Entry 6UZE (electron microscopy, 3.40 A resolution); this record covers chains B and H of the 9 polymer chains in the assembly.

Chain B:
Protein: Protective antigen
Source organism: Bacillus anthracis
UniProtKB: P13423 (PAG_BACAN); residues 1-735 here correspond to UniProt positions 30-764 (UniProt number = residue number + 29)
Amino-acid sequence (735 residues; row label = number of the first residue in the row):
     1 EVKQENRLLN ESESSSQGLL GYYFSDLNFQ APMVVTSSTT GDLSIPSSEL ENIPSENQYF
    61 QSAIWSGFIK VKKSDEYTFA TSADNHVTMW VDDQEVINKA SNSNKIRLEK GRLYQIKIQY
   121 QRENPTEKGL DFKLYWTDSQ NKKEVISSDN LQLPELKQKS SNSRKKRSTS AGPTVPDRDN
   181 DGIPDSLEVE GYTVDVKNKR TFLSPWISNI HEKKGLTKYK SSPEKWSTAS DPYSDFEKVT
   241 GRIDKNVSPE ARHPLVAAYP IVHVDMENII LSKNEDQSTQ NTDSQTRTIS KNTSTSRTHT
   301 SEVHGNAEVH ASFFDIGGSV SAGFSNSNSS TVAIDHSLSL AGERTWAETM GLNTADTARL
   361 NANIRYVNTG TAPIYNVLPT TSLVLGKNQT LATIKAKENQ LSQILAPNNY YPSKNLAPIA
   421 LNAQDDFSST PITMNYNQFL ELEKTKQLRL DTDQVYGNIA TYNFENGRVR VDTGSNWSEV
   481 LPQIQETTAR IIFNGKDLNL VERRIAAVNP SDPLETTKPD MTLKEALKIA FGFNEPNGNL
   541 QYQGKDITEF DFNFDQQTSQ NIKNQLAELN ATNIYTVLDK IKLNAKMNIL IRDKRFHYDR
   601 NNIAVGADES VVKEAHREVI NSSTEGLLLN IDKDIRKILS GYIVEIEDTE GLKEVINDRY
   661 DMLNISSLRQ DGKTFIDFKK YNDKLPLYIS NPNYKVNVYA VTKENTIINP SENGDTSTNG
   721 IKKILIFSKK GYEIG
Disordered / not traced: 1-173
Bound ions: Ca2+ site 1: D177, D179, D181, I183, D185, E188; Ca2+ site 2: D179, D181, E188, S222, K225, D235
Curated features (UniProtKB/Swiss-Prot):
  - region: F202 to I210 (Alpha-clamp)
  - binding site (Ca(2+)): D177, D179, D181, I183, E188, S222, K225, D235
  - site: R167, S168 (Cleavage), R178 (Alpha-clamp), L187 (Alpha-clamp), F236 (Alpha-clamp), F314, D315 (Cleavage), F427 (Phi-clamp), F464 (Alpha-clamp), D683 (Essential for binding to cell receptor)

Chain H:
Protein: Calmodulin-sensitive adenylate cyclase
Source organism: Bacillus anthracis
Notes: EC 4.6.1.1
UniProtKB: P40136 (CYAA_BACAN); residues 1-767 here correspond to UniProt positions 34-800 (UniProt number = residue number + 33)
Amino-acid sequence (767 residues; each row starts with the number of its first residue):
     1 MNEHYTESDI KRNHKTEKNK TEKEKFKDSI NNLVKTEFTN ETLDKIQQTQ DLLKKIPKDV
    61 LEIYSELGGE IYFTDIDLVE HKELQDLSEE EKNSMNSRGE KVPFASRFVF EKKRETPKLI
   121 INIKDYAINS EQSKEVYYEI GKGISLDIIS KDKSLDPEFL NLIKSLSDDS DSSDLLFSQK
   181 FKEKLELNNK SIDINFIKEN LTEFQHAFSL AFSYYFAPDH RTVLELYAPD MFEYMNKLEK
   241 GGFEKISESL KKEGVEKDRI DVLKGEKALK ASGLVPEHAD AFKKIARELN TYILFRPVNK
   301 LATNLIKSGV ATKGLNVHGK SSDWGPVAGY IPFDQDLSKK HGQQLAVEKG NLENKKSITE
   361 HEGEIGKIPL KLDHLRIEEL KENGIILKGK KEIDNGKKYY LLESNNQVYE FRISDENNEV
   421 QYKTKEGKIT VLGEKFNWRN IEVMAKNVEG VLKPLTADYD LFALAPSLTE IKKQIPQKEW
   481 DKVVNTPNSL EKQKGVTNLL IKYGIERKPD STKGTLSNWQ KQMLDRLNEA VKYTGYTGGD
   541 VVNHGTEQDN EEFPEKDNEI FIINPEGEFI LTKNWEMTGR FIEKNITGKD YLYYFNRSYN
   601 KIAPGNKAYI EWTDPITKAK INTIPTSAEF IKNLSSIRRS SNVGVYKDSG DKDEFAKKES
   661 VKKIAGYLSD YYNSANHIFS QEKKRKISIF RGIQAYNEIE NVLKSKQIAP EYKNYFQYLK
   721 ERITNQVQLL LTHQKSNIEF KLLYKQLNFT ENETDNFEVF QKIIDEK
Disordered / not traced: 1-19, 256-263, 598-617
Curated features (UniProtKB/Swiss-Prot):
  - active site: H318 (Proton acceptor)
  - binding site (Mg(2+)): D458, D460, H544
  - binding site (3',5'-cyclic AMP): T515, H544 to T546
From the paper describing this entry:
  - mutagenesis - D171A, D174A: unchanged binding to Protective antigen (chain B)

How chain B and chain H interact:
Contacting residue pairs (28):
  D177(B) - K27(H)
  N180(B) - K23(H)
  G182(B) - I30(H)
  G182(B) - V34(H)
  K197(B) - D125(H)
  K197(B) - I128(H)
  N198(B) - I128(H)
  R200(B) - I128(H)  hydrogen bond (side chain-backbone)
  T201(B) - L33(H)
  F202(B) - L33(H)
  F202(B) - K35(H)
  F202(B) - I128(H)  hydrophobic
  L203(B) - L33(H)  hydrogen bond (backbone-backbone)
  L203(B) - V34(H)
  L203(B) - K35(H)  hydrogen bond (backbone-backbone)
  S204(B) - K35(H)
  P205(B) - K35(H)
  P205(B) - F38(H)  hydrophobic
  I207(B) - F38(H)  hydrophobic
  I207(B) - T39(H)
  I210(B) - E41(H)
  F236(B) - I30(H)  hydrophobic
  F236(B) - L33(H)  hydrophobic
  R242(B) - L33(H)
  F464(B) - E22(H)
  F464(B) - K25(H)
  F464(B) - F26(H)  hydrophobic
  F464(B) - S29(H)
Other interface residues (no listed pair), chain B (19 interface residues in all): V175, D181, L187
Other interface residues (no listed pair), chain H (19 interface residues in all): N32, T36, N40, N129

Summary:
Chain B and chain H each contribute 19 residues to their interface; the contacts include 3 hydrogen bonds.
Polar contacts include R200(B)-I128(H), L203(B)-L33(H) and L203(B)-K35(H). The paper reports that D171A and
D174A of chain H leave binding to Protective antigen (chain B) unchanged.
Chain B is Protective antigen and chain H is Calmodulin-sensitive adenylate cyclase, both from Bacillus
anthracis; the structure, Anthrax toxin protective antigen channels bound to edema factor, was determined by
electron microscopy (same publication as 6PSN, 6UZB and 6UZD).
